7RE2 - chains D and E of the 7 polymer chains in the assembly; structure by electron microscopy, 3.17 A resolution.

[Chain D]
Name: Non-structural protein 8
Organism: Severe acute respiratory syndrome coronavirus 2
UniProtKB: P0DTD1 (R1AB_SARS2); residues 1-198 here correspond to UniProt positions 3943-4140 (UniProt number = residue number + 3942)
Chain sequence (199 residues; each row starts with the number of its first residue; numbering starts at 0):
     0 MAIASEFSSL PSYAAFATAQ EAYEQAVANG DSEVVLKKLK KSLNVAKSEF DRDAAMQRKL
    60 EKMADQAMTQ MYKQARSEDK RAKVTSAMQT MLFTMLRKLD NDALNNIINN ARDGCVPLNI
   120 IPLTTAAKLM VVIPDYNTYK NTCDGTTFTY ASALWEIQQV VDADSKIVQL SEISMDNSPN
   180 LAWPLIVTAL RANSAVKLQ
Disordered / not traced: 0-6, 192-198
Construct notes: initiating methionine (0)
Curated features (UniProtKB/Swiss-Prot):
  - site: Gln198 (Cleavage)

[Chain E]
Name: Helicase
Organism: Severe acute respiratory syndrome coronavirus 2
Notes: EC 3.6.4.12, 3.6.4.13
UniProtKB: P0DTD1 (R1AB_SARS2); residues 1-601 here correspond to UniProt positions 5325-5925 (UniProt number = residue number + 5324)
Chain sequence (605 residues; numbered -3 to 601; the number before each row is that of its first residue; numbers below 1 keep their minus sign (Gly-3 is residue -3)):
    -3 GPHMAVGACV LCNSQTSLRC GACIRRPFLC CKCCYDHVIS TSHKLVLSVN PYVCNAPGCD
    57 VTDVTQLYLG GMSYYCKSHK PPISFPLCAN GQVFGLYKNT CVGSDNVTDF NAIATCDWTN
   117 AGDYILANTC TERLKLFAAE TLKATEETFK LSYGIATVRE VLSDRELHLS WEVGKPRPPL
   177 NRNYVFTGYR VTKNSKVQIG EYTFEKGDYG DAVVYRGTTT YKLNVGDYFV LTSHTVMPLS
   237 APTLVPQEHY VRITGLYPTL NISDEFSSNV ANYQKVGMQK YSTLQGPPGT GKSHFAIGLA
   297 LYYPSARIVY TACSHAAVDA LCEKALKYLP IDKCSRIIPA RARVECFDKF KVNSTLEQYV
   357 FCTVNALPET TADIVVFDEI SMATNYDLSV VNARLRAKHY VYIGDPAQLP APRTLLTKGT
   417 LEPEYFNSVC RLMKTIGPDM FLGTCRRCPA EIVDTVSALV YDNKLKAHKD KSAQCFKMFY
   477 KGVITHDVSS AINRPQIGVV REFLTRNPAW RKAVFISPYN SQNAVASKIL GLPTQTVDSS
   537 QGSEYDYVIF TQTTETAHSC NVNRFNVAIT RAKVGILCIM SDRDLYDKLQ FTSLEIPRRN
   597 VATLQ
Disordered / not traced: -3 to 0, 591-601
Construct notes: expression tag (-3 to 0)
Curated features (UniProtKB/Swiss-Prot):
  - binding site (Zn(2+)): Cys5, Cys8, Cys16, Cys19, Cys26, Cys29, His33, His39, Cys50, Cys55, Cys72, His75
  - binding site (a ribonucleoside 5'-triphosphate): Gly282 to Ser289
  - site: Gln601 (Cleavage)

[Interface between chain D and chain E]
Pairs across the interface - 9 pairs, chain D then chain E:
  Leu59(D) - Gly67(E)
  Leu59(D) - Met68(E)  hydrophobic
  Ala63(D) - Met68(E)  hydrophobic
  Met70(D) - Val45(E)  hydrophobic
  Glu77(D) - Ala1(E)
  Pro133(D) - Tyr253(E)
  Asn179(D) - Leu256(E)
  Trp182(D) - Tyr253(E)
  Pro183(D) - Tyr253(E)
Interface residues without a listed pair, chain D (10 interface residues in all): Ala66, Asp134
Interface residues without a listed pair, chain E (9 interface residues in all): Val2, Arg248, Ser301

[Overview]
The interface between chain D and chain E involves 10 residues on one side and 9 on the other. Curated
annotation (UniProt) lists 12 Zn2+-binding residues and 8 ribonucleoside 5'-triphosphate-binding residues on
chain E.
Chain D is Non-structural protein 8 and chain E is Helicase, both from Severe acute respiratory syndrome
coronavirus 2; the structure, SARS-CoV-2 replication-transcription complex bound to nsp13 helicase -
nsp13(1)-RTC, was determined by electron microscopy, deposited together with 7RDX, 7RDY, 7RDZ, 7RE0, 7RE1 and
7RE3.
